PDB entry 7CXD | X-ray diffraction, 1.71 A resolution | chain A

[Chain A]
Molecule: Galectin-3
From: Rattus norvegicus
Notes: fragment: Carbohydrare Recognition Domain
UniProtKB: P08699 (LEG3_RAT); residues 120-262 here = UniProt positions 120-262
Chain sequence (146 residues; row label = number of the first residue in the row):
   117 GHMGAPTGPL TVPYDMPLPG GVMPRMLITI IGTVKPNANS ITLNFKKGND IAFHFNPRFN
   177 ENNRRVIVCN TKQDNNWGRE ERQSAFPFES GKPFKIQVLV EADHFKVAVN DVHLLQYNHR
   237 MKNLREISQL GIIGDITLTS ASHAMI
Unresolved in the structure: 117-124
Differences from the reference sequence: expression tag (117-119)
Residues lining bound ligands: TD2 (3-deoxy-3-[4-(3-fluorophenyl)-1H-1,2,3-triazol-1-yl]-beta-D-galactopyranosyl 3-deoxy-3-[4-(3-fluorophenyl)-1H-1,2,3-triazol-1-yl]-1-thio-beta-D-galactopyranoside): H170, N172, R174, E177, N178, V184, N186, W193, E196, R198

[Overview]
Ligands of chain A: compound TD2.
Chain A is Galectin-3 (Rattus norvegicus); the structure, Xray structure of rat Galectin-3 CRD in complex with
TD-139 belonging to P121 space group, was determined by X-ray diffraction (same publication as 7CXA, 7CXB and
7CXC).
